Entry 7A61 (X-ray diffraction, 1.25 A resolution); this record covers chain A.

== Chain A ==
Molecule: Carbapenem-hydrolyzing beta-lactamase KPC
From: Klebsiella pneumoniae
Notes: EC 3.5.2.6
UniProt: Q9F663 (BLKPC_KLEPN); the author numbering skips numbers that UniProt does not, so the offset changes along the chain: 25-57 = UniProt 25-57; 59-252 = UniProt 58-251; 254-295 = UniProt 252-293
Sequence (290 residues; each row starts with the number of its first residue; note: 2 numbers in that range are skipped by the numbering (no residue carries them; nothing is unmodelled there)):
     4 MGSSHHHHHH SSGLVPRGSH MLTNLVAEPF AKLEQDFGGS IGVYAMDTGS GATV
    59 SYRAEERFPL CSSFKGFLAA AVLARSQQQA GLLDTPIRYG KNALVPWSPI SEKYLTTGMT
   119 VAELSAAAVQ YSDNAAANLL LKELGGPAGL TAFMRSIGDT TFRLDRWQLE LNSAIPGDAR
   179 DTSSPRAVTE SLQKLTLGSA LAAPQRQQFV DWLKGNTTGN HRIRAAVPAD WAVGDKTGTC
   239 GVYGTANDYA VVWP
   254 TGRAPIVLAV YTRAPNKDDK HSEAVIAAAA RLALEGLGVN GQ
Unresolved in the structure: 4-23, 295
Sequence notes: initiating methionine (4); expression tag (5-24); engineered mutation Gln166 (Glu165 in Q9F663)
Disulfide bonds: Cys69-Cys238
Covalently attached groups: hydrolyzed faropenem (ring-open form) (R0B) linked to Ser70
Residues lining bound ligands: hydrolyzed faropenem (ring-open form) (R0B; (2R)-2-[(2S,3R)-1,3-bis(oxidanyl)-1-oxidanylidene-butan-2-yl]-5-butyl-2,3-dihydro-1,3-thiazole-4-carboxylic acid): Cys69, Lys73, Trp105, Ser130, Asn132, Gln166, Leu167, Asn170, Thr216, Arg220, Lys234, Thr235, Gly236, Thr237, Cys238
From the paper describing this entry:
  - mutagenesis - E166Q: abolished catalytic activity (citing earlier work)
  - binding site for hydrolyzed faropenem (ring-open form): Ser70, Trp105, Asn132, Thr235, Thr237
  - conformationally variable residues (side-chain flip): Gln166
  - catalytic residues: Gln166 (citing earlier work)

== In short ==
Hydrolyzed faropenem (ring-open form) is covalently linked to Ser70. The paper reports the catalytic residue
Gln166; E166Q abolishes catalytic activity.
Chain A is Carbapenem-hydrolyzing beta-lactamase KPC (Klebsiella pneumoniae); the structure, Crystal structure
of KPC-2 with hydrolyzed faropenem (ring-open form), was determined by X-ray diffraction (same publication as
7A5Z, 7A60 and 7A63).
